Entry 6N4N (X-ray diffraction, 2.29 A resolution); this record covers chains A and F.

Chain A:
Name: NS3 protease
From: Hepacivirus C
Notes: EC 3.4.21.-
Reference sequence: A0A0B4WYC6 (A0A0B4WYC6_9HEPC); residues 1004-1182 here correspond to UniProt positions 4-182 (UniProt number = residue number - 1000)
Sequence (197 residues; each row starts with the number of its first residue):
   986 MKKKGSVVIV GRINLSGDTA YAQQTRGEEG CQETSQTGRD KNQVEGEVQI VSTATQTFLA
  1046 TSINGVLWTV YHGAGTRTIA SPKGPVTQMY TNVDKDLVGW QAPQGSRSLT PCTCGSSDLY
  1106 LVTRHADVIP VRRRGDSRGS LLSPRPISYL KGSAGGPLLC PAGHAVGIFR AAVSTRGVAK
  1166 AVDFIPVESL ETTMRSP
Unresolved in the structure: 986-987
Construct notes: expression tag (986-1003); conflict E1013 (Leu13 in A0A0B4WYC6), E1014 (Leu14 in A0A0B4WYC6), Q1017 (Ile17 in A0A0B4WYC6), E1018 (Ile18 in A0A0B4WYC6), Q1021 (Leu21 in A0A0B4WYC6), S1047 (Cys47 in A0A0B4WYC6), L1052 (Cys52 in A0A0B4WYC6), T1072 (Ile72 in A0A0B4WYC6), Q1086 (Pro86 in A0A0B4WYC6), A1139 (Ser139 in A0A0B4WYC6), S1159 (Cys159 in A0A0B4WYC6)
Metal / ion sites: Zn2+: C1097, C1099, C1145, H1149
Ligand contacts: itmn-191 (TSV; (2R,6S,12Z,13aS,14aR,16aS)-6-[(tert-butoxycarbonyl)amino]-14a-[(cyclopropylsulfonyl)carbamoyl]-5,16-dioxo-1,2,3,5,6,7,8 ,9,10,11,13a,14,14a,15,16,16a-hexadecahydrocyclopropa[e]pyrrolo[1,2-a][1,4]diazacyclopentadecin-2-yl 4-fluoro-2H-isoindole-2-carboxylate): Q1041, T1042, F1043, V1055, H1057, G1058, V1078, D1079, K1080, D1081, R1123, I1132, L1135, K1136, G1137, S1138, A1139, F1154, R1155, A1156, A1157, V1158, S1159, D1168

Chain F:
Name: Rosetta-designed danoprevir/NS3a complex reader 2
From: synthetic construct
Sequence (229 residues; row label = number of the first residue in the row; numbering starts at 0):
     0 SSDEEEAREL IERAKEAAER AQEAAERTGD PRVRELAREL KRLAQEAAEE VKRDPSSSDV
    60 NEALKLIVEA IEAAVDALEA AERTGDPEVR ELARELVRLA VEAAEEVQRN PSSSDVNEAL
   120 HSIVYAIEAA IFALEAAERT GDPEVRELAR ELVRLAVEAA EEVQRNPSSR NVEHALMRIV
   180 LAIYLAEENL REAEESGDPE KREKARERVR EAVERAEEVQ RDPSGWLNH
Unresolved in the structure: 0, 192-228
Ligand contacts: itmn-191 (TSV; (2R,6S,12Z,13aS,14aR,16aS)-6-[(tert-butoxycarbonyl)amino]-14a-[(cyclopropylsulfonyl)carbamoyl]-5,16-dioxo-1,2,3,5,6,7,8 ,9,10,11,13a,14,14a,15,16,16a-hexadecahydrocyclopropa[e]pyrrolo[1,2-a][1,4]diazacyclopentadecin-2-yl 4-fluoro-2H-isoindole-2-carboxylate): E127, A128, F131, M176, V179, L180, Y183

Chain A / chain F interface:
Contacting residue pairs - 15 pairs, chain A then chain F:
  Q1041(A) with Y183(F), hydrogen bond; E187(F)
  Y1056(A) with L180(F), hydrophobic
  H1057(A) with L180(F); Y183(F)
  D1079(A) with H173(F); R177(F), salt bridge
  R1123(A) with Y124(F); E127(F), salt bridge
  V1158(A) with E127(F)
  S1159(A) with I130(F)
  T1160(A) with D75(F), hydrogen bond; E134(F)
  R1161(A) with R82(F); E134(F), hydrogen bond (backbone-side chain)
Also at the interface, not in a pair above, chain A (11 interface residues in all): T1040, R1119
Also at the interface, not in a pair above, chain F (14 interface residues in all): K64, L184, E191

Summary:
11 residues of chain A and 14 residues of chain F are in contact; the contacts include 3 hydrogen bonds and 2
salt bridges. Among the polar pairs are D1079(A)-R177(F), R1123(A)-E127(F) and Q1041(A)-Y183(F). Itmn-191 is
bound between chain A and chain F.
Here chain A is NS3 protease (Hepacivirus C) and chain F is Rosetta-designed danoprevir/NS3a complex reader 2
(synthetic construct). Entry 6N4N (Crystal structure of the designed protein DNCR2/danoprevir/NS3a complex)
was determined by X-ray diffraction.
